Entry 9CMC (X-ray diffraction, 2.95 A resolution); this record covers chains A and B of the 5 polymer chains in the assembly.

== Chain A ==
Name: Fab 23P34 heavy chain
Organism: Homo sapiens
Notes: antibody fragment or engineered binder
Amino-acid sequence (225 residues; row label = number of the first residue in the row; note: 10 numbers in that range are skipped by the numbering (no residue carries them; nothing is unmodelled there)):
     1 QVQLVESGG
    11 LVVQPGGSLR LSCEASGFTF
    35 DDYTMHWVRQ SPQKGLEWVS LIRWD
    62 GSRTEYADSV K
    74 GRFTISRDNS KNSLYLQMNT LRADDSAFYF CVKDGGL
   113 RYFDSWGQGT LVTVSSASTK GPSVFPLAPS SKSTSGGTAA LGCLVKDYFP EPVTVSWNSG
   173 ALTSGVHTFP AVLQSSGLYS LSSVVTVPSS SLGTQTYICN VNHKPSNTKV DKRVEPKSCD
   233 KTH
Not modelled in the structure: 1-2, 129-235
Cystine bridges: C23-C104

== Chain B ==
Name: Fab 23P34 light chain
Organism: Homo sapiens
Notes: antibody fragment or engineered binder
Amino-acid sequence (218 residues; row label = number of the first residue in the row; note: 16 numbers in that range are skipped by the numbering (no residue carries them; nothing is unmodelled there)):
     1 DVVMTQSPLS LPVTPGEPAS ISCRSSQSLL HS
    34 NGIHYLDWYL QKPGQSPQLL IYLG
    65 SKRASGVP
    74 DRFSGSG
    83 SGTDFTLKIS RVEAEDVGVY YCMQSL
   114 QTFTFGPGTK VDIKRTVAAP SVFIFPPSDE QLKSGTASVV CLLNNFYPRE AKVQWKVDNA
   174 LQSGNSQESV TEQDSKDSTY SLSSTLTLSK ADYEKHKVYA CEVTHQGLSS PVTKSFNRGE
   234 C
Not modelled in the structure: 1, 128-234
Cystine bridges: C23-C104

== Interface between chain A and chain B ==
Residue-residue contacts (27; chain A residue first):
  H40(A) with F116(B)
  V42(A) with F118(B), hydrophobic
  Q44(A) with Q44(B), hydrogen bond; Y103(B)
  L50(A) with Y103(B), hydrophobic; F118(B)
  W52(A) with T115(B); F116(B)
  F103(A) with S49(B)
  L110(A) with L56(B)
  R113(A) with Y38(B); D40(B); S107(B), hydrogen bond (side chain-backbone); T115(B), hydrogen bond (side chain-backbone); F116(B)
  Y114(A) with D40(B); L52(B), hydrophobic; Y55(B)
  F115(A) with Y42(B), hydrogen bond (backbone-side chain); L52(B); M105(B), hydrophobic; F116(B), hydrophobic; F118(B), hydrophobic
  W118(A) with P50(B); F118(B), hydrophobic
  G119(A) with S49(B), hydrogen bond (backbone-side chain)
  Q120(A) with S49(B), hydrogen bond (backbone-side chain)
Also at the interface, not in a pair above, chain A (14 interface residues in all): D116
Also at the interface, not in a pair above, chain B (16 interface residues in all): L108

== In short ==
14 residues of chain A face 16 of chain B across their interface; the contacts include 6 hydrogen bonds. Among
the polar pairs are Q44(A)-Q44(B), R113(A)-S107(B) and R113(A)-T115(B).
Chain A is Fab 23P34 heavy chain and chain B is Fab 23P34 light chain, both from Homo sapiens; the structure,
Crystal structure of the peanut allergen Ara h 2 with two human derived Fab antibodies 22S1 ..., was
determined by X-ray diffraction.
